PDB entry 6V3K | electron microscopy, 3.40 A resolution | chains A and D of the 6 polymer chains in the assembly

# Chain A (and D)
Molecule: Chimeric Sso7d and HIV-1 integrase
From: Saccharolobus solfataricus (strain ATCC 35092 / DSM 1617 / JCM 11322 / P2)
Notes: chain D of this document is another copy of the same molecule, construct and numbering; everything in this record applies to it too
UniProtKB: chimeric construct of P39476, Q76353: residues -74 to -11 from P39476 (DN7D_SACS2) positions 1-64 (UniProt number = residue number + 75); residues 1-288 from Q76353 positions 1-288 (same numbers)
Amino-acid sequence (383 residues; row label = number of the first residue in the row; numbers below 1 keep their minus sign (Met-94 is residue -94)):
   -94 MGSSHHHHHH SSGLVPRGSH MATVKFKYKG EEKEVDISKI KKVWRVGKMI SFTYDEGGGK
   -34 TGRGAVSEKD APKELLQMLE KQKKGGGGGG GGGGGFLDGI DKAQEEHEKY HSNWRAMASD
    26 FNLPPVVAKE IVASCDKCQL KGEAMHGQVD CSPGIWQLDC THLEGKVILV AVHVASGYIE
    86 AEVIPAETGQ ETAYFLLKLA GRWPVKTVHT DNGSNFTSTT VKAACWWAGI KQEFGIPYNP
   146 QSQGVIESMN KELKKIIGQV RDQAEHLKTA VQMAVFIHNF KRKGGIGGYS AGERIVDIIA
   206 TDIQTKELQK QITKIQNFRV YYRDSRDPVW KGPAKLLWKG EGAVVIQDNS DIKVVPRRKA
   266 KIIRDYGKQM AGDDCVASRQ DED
Not modelled in the structure: -94 to 0, 228-236, 269-288 (chain D: -94 to 221, 269-288)
Sequence notes: expression tag (-94 to -75); linker (-10 to 0)
Curated features (UniProtKB/Swiss-Prot):
  - modified residue (N6-methyllysine): Lys-70, Lys-68, Lys-14, Lys-12, Lys-11
Bound ions: Zn2+: His12, His16, Cys40, Cys43; Mg2+ site 1: Asp64, Asp116 (together with QUW); Mg2+ site 2: Asp64, Glu152 (together with QUW)
Residues lining bound ligands:
  - QUW: Asp64, Cys65, Asp116, Asn117, Gly118, Phe121, Tyr143, Pro145, Gln146, Glu152, Asn155
  - QUW (4-azanyl-N-[[2,4-bis(fluoranyl)phenyl]methyl]-1-oxidanyl-2-oxidanylidene-6-(5-oxidanylpentyl)-1,8-naphthyridine-3-carboxamide): Asp64, Cys65, Asp116, Asn117, Gly118, Tyr143, Pro145, Gln146, Glu152
What the authors report for this chain:
  - binding site for QUW: Asn117, Tyr143

# Chain A / chain D interface
Pairs across the interface - 27 pairs, chain A then chain D:
  Ala38(A) - Arg224(D)  hydrogen bond (backbone-side chain)
  Ala38(A) - Ile268(D)
  Asp41(A) - Tyr226(D)  hydrogen bond
  Gln44(A) - Tyr226(D)
  Gln44(A) - Lys266(D)  hydrogen bond
  Gln44(A) - Ile268(D)
  Leu45(A) - Trp235(D)  hydrogen bond (backbone-side chain)
  Lys46(A) - Trp235(D)
  Lys46(A) - Lys266(D)
  Gly47(A) - Trp235(D)
  Glu48(A) - Arg262(D)  salt bridge
  Glu48(A) - Arg263(D)
  Glu48(A) - Ala265(D)
  Met50(A) - Arg262(D)
  Met50(A) - Arg263(D)
  His51(A) - Arg263(D)  hydrogen bond
  Gln53(A) - Glu246(D)
  Ile141(A) - Ala248(D)  hydrophobic
  Ile141(A) - Val259(D)  hydrophobic
  Ile141(A) - Val260(D)
  Ile141(A) - Pro261(D)
  Tyr143(A) - Ser230(D)
  Tyr143(A) - Arg231(D)
  Tyr143(A) - Lys264(D)
  Asn144(A) - Pro261(D)
  Asn144(A) - Arg263(D)
  Gln146(A) - Arg263(D)  hydrogen bond
Also at the interface, not in a pair above, chain A (18 interface residues in all): Ser39, Gly52, Pro142, Pro145
Also at the interface, not in a pair above, chain D (18 interface residues in all): Asp229, Gly247

# Overview
Chain A and chain D each contribute 18 residues to their interface; the contacts include 6 hydrogen bonds and
1 salt bridge. Polar pairs include Glu48(A)-Arg262(D), Ala38(A)-Arg224(D) and Asp41(A)-Tyr226(D). Ligands of
chain A: compound QUW and QUW. From the paper: a binding site for QUW at Asn117(A) and Tyr143(A).
Chain A and chain D are both Chimeric Sso7d and HIV-1 integrase (Saccharolobus solfataricus (strain ATCC 35092
/ DSM 1617 / JCM 11322 / P2)); the structure, Structure of HIV cleaved synaptic complex (CSC) intasome bound
with magnesium and INSTI XZ419 (compound 4c), was determined by electron microscopy together with 6PUT, 6PUW,
6PUY and 6PUZ from the same study.
